PDB entry 8H9E | electron microscopy, 2.53 A resolution | chains D and J of the 9 polymer chains in the assembly

[Chain D]
Molecule: ATP synthase subunit beta, mitochondrial
From: Homo sapiens
Notes: EC 7.1.2.2
UniProtKB: P06576 (ATPB_HUMAN); residues 1-482 here correspond to UniProt positions 48-529 (UniProt number = residue number + 47)
Sequence (482 residues; row label = number of the first residue in the row):
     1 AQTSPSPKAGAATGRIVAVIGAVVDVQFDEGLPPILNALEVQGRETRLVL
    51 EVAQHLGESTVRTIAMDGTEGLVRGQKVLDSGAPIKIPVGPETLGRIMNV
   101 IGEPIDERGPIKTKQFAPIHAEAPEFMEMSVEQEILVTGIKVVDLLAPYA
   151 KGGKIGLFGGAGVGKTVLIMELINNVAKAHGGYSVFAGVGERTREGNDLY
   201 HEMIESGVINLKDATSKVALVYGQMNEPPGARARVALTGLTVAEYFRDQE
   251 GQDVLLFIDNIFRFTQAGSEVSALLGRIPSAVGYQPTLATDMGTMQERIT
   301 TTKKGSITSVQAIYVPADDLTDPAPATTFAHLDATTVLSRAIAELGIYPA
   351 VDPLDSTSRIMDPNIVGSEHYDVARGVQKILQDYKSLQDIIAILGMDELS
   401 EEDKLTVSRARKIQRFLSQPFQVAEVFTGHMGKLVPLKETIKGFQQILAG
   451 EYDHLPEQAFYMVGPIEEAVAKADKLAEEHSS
Not modelled in the structure: 1-10, 481-482
Swiss-Prot annotation at these positions:
  - binding site (ADP): Gly-162, Val-163, Gly-164, Lys-165, Thr-166, Val-167
  - binding site (ATP): Gly-162, Gly-164, Lys-165, Thr-166, Val-167, Arg-192
  - binding site (phosphate): Gly-162, Val-163, Gly-164, Lys-165, Thr-166
  - binding site (Mg(2+)): Thr-166, Glu-191
  - modified residue: Lys-77 (N6-acetyllysine), Lys-86 (N6-acetyllysine), Lys-114 (N6-acetyllysine), Lys-151 (N6-acetyllysine), Lys-212 (N6-acetyllysine), Lys-217 (N6-acetyllysine), Thr-265 (Phosphothreonine), Ser-368 (Phosphoserine), Lys-379 (N6-acetyllysine), Ser-386 (Phosphoserine), Lys-433 (N6-acetyllysine), Lys-438 (N6-acetyllysine), Lys-475 (N6-acetyllysine), Ser-482 (Phosphoserine)
  - glycosylation: Ser-59 (O-linked (GlcNAc) serine)
Bound ions: Mg2+: Thr-166 (together with ADP)
Ligand contacts: ADP (adenosine-5'-diphosphate): Gly-160, Ala-161, Gly-162, Val-163, Gly-164, Lys-165, Thr-166, Val-167, Glu-195, Tyr-348, Pro-349, Phe-421, Ala-424, Phe-427, Thr-428

[Chain J]
Molecule: ATPase inhibitor, mitochondrial
From: Homo sapiens
UniProtKB: Q9UII2 (ATIF1_HUMAN); residues 1-81 here correspond to UniProt positions 26-106 (UniProt number = residue number + 25)
Sequence (81 residues; numbered 1 to 81; the number before each row is that of its first residue):
     1 GSDQSENVDRGAGSIREAGGAFGKREQAEEERYFRAQSREQLAALKKHHE
    51 EEIVHHKKEIERLQKEIERHKQKIKMLKHDD
Not modelled in the structure: 1-10, 46-81

[How chain D and chain J interact]
Residue-residue contacts - 49 pairs, chain D then chain J:
  Leu-345(D) / Arg-16(J)
  Gln-382(D) / Ala-12(J)
  Tyr-384(D) / Glu-30(J)  hydrogen bond
  Lys-385(D) / Ala-12(J)
  Lys-385(D) / Gly-13(J)  hydrogen bond (backbone-backbone)
  Gln-388(D) / Arg-16(J)
  Gln-388(D) / Glu-26(J)
  Gln-388(D) / Glu-30(J)
  Asp-389(D) / Gly-13(J)  hydrogen bond (side chain-backbone)
  Asp-389(D) / Ser-14(J)
  Asp-389(D) / Ile-15(J)
  Ile-391(D) / Glu-26(J)
  Ile-391(D) / Glu-29(J)
  Ile-391(D) / Glu-30(J)
  Ala-392(D) / Ile-15(J)  hydrophobic
  Ala-392(D) / Phe-22(J)
  Ala-392(D) / Arg-25(J)  hydrogen bond (backbone-side chain)
  Ala-392(D) / Glu-26(J)
  Ala-392(D) / Glu-29(J)
  Ile-393(D) / Phe-22(J)  hydrophobic
  Ile-393(D) / Arg-25(J)
  Gly-395(D) / Glu-29(J)
  Met-396(D) / Tyr-33(J)  hydrophobic
  Met-396(D) / Phe-34(J)  hydrophobic
  Asp-397(D) / Tyr-33(J)
  Lys-404(D) / Tyr-33(J)
  Val-407(D) / Phe-34(J)  hydrophobic
  Ser-408(D) / Phe-34(J)
  Ser-408(D) / Gln-37(J)
  Arg-411(D) / Glu-30(J)  salt bridge
  Arg-411(D) / Glu-31(J)  salt bridge
  Arg-411(D) / Phe-34(J)
  Asp-453(D) / Gln-41(J)  hydrogen bond (backbone-side chain)
  His-454(D) / Gln-41(J)
  Leu-455(D) / Gln-41(J)
  Leu-455(D) / Leu-45(J)  hydrophobic
  Pro-456(D) / Ser-38(J)
  Pro-456(D) / Gln-41(J)
  Pro-456(D) / Leu-42(J)  hydrophobic
  Pro-456(D) / Leu-45(J)
  Glu-457(D) / Phe-34(J)
  Gln-458(D) / Ser-38(J)  hydrogen bond
  Gln-458(D) / Leu-42(J)
  Ala-473(D) / Leu-42(J)
  Ala-473(D) / Leu-45(J)
  Leu-476(D) / Leu-42(J)
  Ala-477(D) / Leu-42(J)
  Ala-477(D) / Leu-45(J)
  His-480(D) / Leu-42(J)
Also at the interface, not in a pair above, chain D (30 interface residues in all): Ser-386, Lys-412, Arg-415, Asp-474
Also at the interface, not in a pair above, chain J (19 interface residues in all): Gly-11

[Summary]
Chain D and chain J form an interface of 30 and 19 residues respectively; the contacts include 6 hydrogen
bonds and 2 salt bridges. Among the polar pairs are Arg-411(D)/Glu-30(J), Arg-411(D)/Glu-31(J) and
Tyr-384(D)/Glu-30(J). Bound to chain D: ADP.
Chain D is ATP synthase subunit beta, mitochondrial and chain J is ATPase inhibitor, mitochondrial, both from
Homo sapiens; the structure, Human ATP synthase F1 domain, state 1, was determined by electron microscopy
(same publication as 8H9I, 8H9L and 8H9P).
